8XIQ - chains B and C of the 6 polymer chains in the assembly; structure by electron microscopy, 2.71 A resolution.

== Chain B ==
Protein: G-alpha i
From: Homo sapiens
Sequence (361 residues; numbered 1 to 361; the number before each row is that of its first residue):
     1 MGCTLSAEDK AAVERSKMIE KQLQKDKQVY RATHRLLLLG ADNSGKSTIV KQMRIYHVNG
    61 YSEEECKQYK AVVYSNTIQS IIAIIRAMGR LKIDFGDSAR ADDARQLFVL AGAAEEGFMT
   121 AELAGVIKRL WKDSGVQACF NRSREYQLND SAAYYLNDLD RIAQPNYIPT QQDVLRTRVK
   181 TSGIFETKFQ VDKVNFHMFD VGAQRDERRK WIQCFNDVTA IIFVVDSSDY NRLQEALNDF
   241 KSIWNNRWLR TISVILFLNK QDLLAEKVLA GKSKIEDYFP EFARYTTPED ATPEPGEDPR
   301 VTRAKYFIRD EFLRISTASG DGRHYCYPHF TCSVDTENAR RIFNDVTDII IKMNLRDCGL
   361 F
Disordered / not traced: 1-3, 56-177

== Chain C ==
Protein: Guanine nucleotide-binding protein G(I)/G(S)/G(T) subunit beta-1
From: Homo sapiens
UniProtKB: P62873 (GBB1_HUMAN); residues 7-345 here correspond to UniProt positions 2-340 (UniProt number = residue number - 5)
Sequence (369 residues; each row starts with the number of its first residue):
     3 MLLQSELDQL RQEAEQLKNQ IRDARKACAD ATLSQITNNI DPVGRIQMRT RRTLRGHLAK
    63 IYAMHWGTDS RLLVSASQDG KLIIWDSYTT NKVHAIPLRS SWVMTCAYAP SGNYVACGGL
   123 DNICSIYNLK TREGNVRVSR ELAGHTGYLS CCRFLDDNQI VTSSGDTTCA LWDIETGQQT
   183 TTFTGHTGDV MSLSLAPDTR LFVSGACDAS AKLWDVREGM CRQTFTGHES DINAICFFPN
   243 GNAFATGSDD ATCRLFDLRA DQELMTYSHD NIICGITSVS FSKSGRLLLA GYDDFNCNVW
   303 DALKADRAGV LAGHDNRVSC LGVTDDGMAV ATGSWDSFLK IWNGSSGGGG SGGGGSSGVS
   363 GWRLFKKIS
Disordered / not traced: 3-10, 346-371
Differences from the reference sequence: initiating methionine (3); expression tag (4-6, 346-371)
Curated features (UniProtKB/Swiss-Prot):
  - modified residue: Ser7 (N-acetylserine), His271 (Phosphohistidine)

== Interface between chain B and chain C ==
Pairs across the interface - 57 pairs, chain B then chain C:
  Arg15(B) with Val95(C), hydrogen bond (side chain-backbone); His96(C), hydrogen bond; Gly136(C)
  Ser16(B) with Asn93(C); Lys94(C), hydrogen bond (side chain-backbone)
  Ile19(B) with Lys94(C); Val95(C); His96(C); Ala97(C), hydrophobic
  Glu20(B) with Lys94(C), salt bridge
  Leu23(B) with Lys83(C); Ile85(C), hydrophobic; Lys94(C)
  Lys27(B) with Leu60(C)
  Tyr30(B) with Ala61(C)
  Arg35(B) with Trp104(C)
  Thr181(B) with Asn124(C), hydrogen bond (backbone-side chain); His147(C), hydrogen bond (side chain-backbone)
  Gly183(B) with Leu122(C); Asn124(C)
  Ile184(B) with Asp123(C)
  Phe199(B) with Trp104(C)
  Ala203(B) with Asn124(C); Thr148(C)
  Gln204(B) with Leu122(C), hydrogen bond (side chain-backbone); Asn124(C); Gly149(C); Tyr150(C), hydrogen bond (side chain-backbone)
  Arg205(B) with Gly167(C), hydrogen bond (side chain-backbone); Thr169(C); Asp191(C), salt bridge
  Glu207(B) with Asp191(C)
  Arg209(B) with Cys209(C), hydrogen bond (side chain-backbone); Asp233(C), salt bridge
  Lys210(B) with Tyr150(C); Met193(C); Cys209(C); Asp233(C), salt bridge; Asn235(C), hydrogen bond; Asp251(C), salt bridge
  Trp211(B) with Leu122(C), hydrophobic; Tyr150(C)
  Gln213(B) with Lys62(C); Arg319(C), hydrogen bond
  Cys214(B) with Lys62(C), hydrogen bond (backbone-side chain); Tyr64(C); Gln80(C); Trp104(C); Met106(C), hydrophobic
  Phe215(B) with Trp104(C); Leu122(C), hydrophobic
  Asp217(B) with Lys62(C), salt bridge; Gln80(C); Trp104(C)
  Val218(B) with Trp104(C), hydrophobic
  Trp248(B) with Asp295(C); Arg319(C)
Interface residues without a listed pair, chain B (32 interface residues in all): Ala12, Val13, Asp26, Arg31, Val179, Ser182, Asn216
Interface residues without a listed pair, chain C (41 interface residues in all): Gly58, Asp81, Ser102, Ile125, Gly146, Asp168, Thr189, Gly190, Trp337

== Overview ==
32 residues of chain B and 41 residues of chain C are in contact, with 12 hydrogen bonds and 6 salt bridges.
Among the polar pairs are Glu20(B)-Lys94(C), Arg205(B)-Asp191(C) and Arg209(B)-Asp233(C).
Chain B is G-alpha i and chain C is Guanine nucleotide-binding protein G(I)/G(S)/G(T) subunit beta-1, both
from Homo sapiens; the structure, Structure of L796778-SSTR3 G protein complex, was determined by electron
microscopy (same publication as 8XIO, 8XIP and 8XIR).
